PDB entry 6KYS | X-ray diffraction, 2.20 A resolution | chains A and B

# Chain A (and B)
Molecule: Endoribonuclease MazF9
Source organism: Mycobacterium tuberculosis H37Rv
Notes: EC 3.1.-.-; chain B of this document is another copy of the same molecule, construct and numbering; everything in this record applies to it too
Reference sequence: P71650 (MAZF9_MYCTU); residue numbers follow UniProt; this construct covers 2-118
Sequence (122 residues; row label = number of the first residue in the row; numbers below 1 keep their minus sign (Gly-3 is residue -3)):
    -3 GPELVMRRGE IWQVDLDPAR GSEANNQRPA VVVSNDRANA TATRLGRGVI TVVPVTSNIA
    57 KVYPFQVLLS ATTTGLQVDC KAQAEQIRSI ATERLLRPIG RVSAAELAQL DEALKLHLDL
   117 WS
Not modelled in the structure: -3 to 0 (chain B: fully traced)
Sequence notes: expression tag (-3 to 1)

# Interface between chain A and chain B
Residue-residue contacts - 67 pairs, chain A then chain B:
  Arg4(A) with Leu114(B), hydrogen bond (side chain-backbone); Asp115(B); Leu116(B)
  Asp11(A) with Arg16(B), salt bridge
  Pro14(A) with Pro14(B), hydrophobic
  Arg16(A) with Asp11(B), salt bridge; Ala87(B); Glu89(B); Arg90(B)
  Gly17(A) with Glu89(B)
  Ser18(A) with Val45(B)
  Glu19(A) with Ile86(B); Ala87(B), hydrogen bond (side chain-backbone); Arg90(B), salt bridge
  Val29(A) with Leu114(B)
  Ser30(A) with His113(B)
  Asn31(A) with Leu112(B), hydrogen bond (side chain-backbone); His113(B), hydrogen bond (backbone-backbone); Asp115(B)
  Arg43(A) with Gly17(B); Ser18(B)
  Gly44(A) with Ser18(B)
  Val45(A) with Ser18(B); Glu81(B); Gln82(B)
  Thr47(A) with His113(B), hydrogen bond; Leu114(B)
  Glu81(A) with Val45(B); Ser85(B), hydrogen bond (backbone-side chain)
  Gln82(A) with Ser85(B)
  Ile83(A) with Arg84(B); Ser85(B), hydrogen bond (backbone-backbone); Leu114(B), hydrophobic
  Arg84(A) with Ile83(B); Arg84(B)
  Ser85(A) with Glu81(B), hydrogen bond (side chain-backbone); Gln82(B); Ile83(B), hydrogen bond (side chain-backbone)
  Ile86(A) with Glu19(B)
  Ala87(A) with Arg16(B); Gly17(B); Glu19(B), hydrogen bond (backbone-side chain)
  Glu89(A) with Arg16(B), salt bridge; Gly17(B)
  Arg90(A) with Arg16(B); Glu19(B), salt bridge
  Asp107(A) with Leu116(B)
  Lys111(A) with Trp117(B), hydrogen bond (side chain-backbone); Ser118(B)
  Leu112(A) with Asn31(B); Arg33(B)
  His113(A) with Ser30(B); Asn31(B), hydrogen bond (backbone-side chain); Thr47(B), hydrogen bond
  Leu114(A) with Arg4(B), hydrogen bond (backbone-side chain); Val29(B); Thr47(B); Leu114(B), hydrophobic
  Asp115(A) with Arg4(B)
  Leu116(A) with Arg4(B); Asp107(B); Lys111(B); Leu116(B), hydrophobic; Ser118(B), hydrogen bond (backbone-side chain)
  Trp117(A) with Ser118(B)
  Ser118(A) with Lys111(B), hydrogen bond; Ser118(B), hydrogen bond (side chain-backbone)
Interface residues without a listed pair, chain A (34 interface residues in all): Ala34, Leu110
Interface residues without a listed pair, chain B (33 interface residues in all): Arg43, Leu110

# Overview
34 residues of chain A and 33 residues of chain B are in contact; the contacts include 17 hydrogen bonds and 5
salt bridges. Polar pairs include Asp11(A)-Arg16(B), Glu19(A)-Arg90(B) and Glu89(A)-Arg16(B).
Both chains are Endoribonuclease MazF9 (Mycobacterium tuberculosis H37Rv). Entry 6KYS (The structure of the M.
tb toxin MazF-mt1) was determined by X-ray diffraction together with 6KYT, 6L29 and 6L2A from the same study.
